PDB entry 2HKF | X-ray diffraction, 2.01 A resolution | chains L and H of the 3 polymer chains in the assembly

[Chain L]
Protein: Immunoglobulin Light chain Fab fragment
Source organism: Mus musculus
Notes: antibody fragment or engineered binder
Sequence (219 residues; each row starts with the number of its first residue):
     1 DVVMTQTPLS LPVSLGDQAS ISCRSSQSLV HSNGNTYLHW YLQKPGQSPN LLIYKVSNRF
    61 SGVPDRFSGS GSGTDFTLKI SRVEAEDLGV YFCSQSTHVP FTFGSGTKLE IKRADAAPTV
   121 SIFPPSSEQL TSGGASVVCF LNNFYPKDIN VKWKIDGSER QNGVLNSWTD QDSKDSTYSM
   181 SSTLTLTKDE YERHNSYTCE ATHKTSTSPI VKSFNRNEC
Disulfide bonds: Cys23-Cys93, Cys139-Cys199

[Chain H]
Protein: Immunoglobulin Heavy chain Fab fragment
Source organism: Mus musculus
Notes: antibody fragment or engineered binder
Sequence (218 residues; row label = number of the first residue in the row):
     1 EVQVVESGGG LVQPKGSLKL SCVVSGSTLN NYAMNWVRQA PGKGLEWVAR IRSKSNNYAT
    61 YYADSVKDRF TISRDDSQSM IYLQMNNLKT EDTAMYYCVT YGNHPFAYWG QGTLVTVSAA
   121 KTTPPSVYPL APGCGDTTGS SVTLGCLVKG YFPESVTVTW NSGSLSSSVH TFPALLQSGL
   181 YTMSSSVTVP SSTWPSQTVT CSVAHPASST TVDKKLEP
Not modelled in the structure: 135-137, 162-166
Disulfide bonds: Cys22-Cys98, Cys146-Cys201

[How chain L and chain H interact]
Residue-residue contacts (70; chain L residue first):
  His39(L) with Tyr101(H); Pro105(H)
  Tyr41(L) with Pro105(H), hydrogen bond (side chain-backbone); Phe106(H)
  Gln43(L) with Gln39(H), hydrogen bond
  Ser48(L) with Tyr97(H); Trp109(H); Gly110(H)
  Pro49(L) with Leu45(H), hydrophobic; Trp109(H)
  Leu51(L) with His104(H); Pro105(H)
  Tyr54(L) with His104(H), hydrogen bond; Pro105(H), hydrophobic
  Phe60(L) with His104(H); Tyr108(H)
  Ser94(L) with Phe106(H)
  Ser96(L) with Tyr101(H), hydrogen bond
  Val99(L) with Arg50(H); Tyr61(H), hydrophobic
  Pro100(L) with Trp47(H), hydrophobic
  Phe101(L) with Asn35(H); Trp47(H); Arg50(H); Phe106(H), hydrophobic
  Phe103(L) with Leu45(H); Trp47(H)
  Ser121(L) with Thr143(H)
  Phe123(L) with Leu130(H); Ala131(H); Pro132(H); Thr143(H)
  Pro124(L) with Ala131(H); Cys134(H), hydrophobic
  Ser126(L) with Tyr128(H); Pro129(H)
  Glu128(L) with Tyr128(H); Pro129(H); Lys214(H), salt bridge
  Gln129(L) with Tyr128(H); Lys149(H)
  Ser132(L) with Tyr128(H)
  Ser136(L) with Lys149(H)
  Val138(L) with Leu130(H), hydrophobic
  Phe140(L) with Leu130(H), hydrophobic; Gly145(H); Phe172(H), hydrophobic; Ser184(H); Ser185(H); Ser186(H)
  Asn142(L) with His170(H); Phe172(H); Ser186(H), hydrogen bond
  Asn143(L) with His170(H)
  Leu165(L) with Leu175(H), hydrophobic; Gln177(H)
  Asn166(L) with Leu175(H)
  Ser167(L) with Phe172(H); Pro173(H), hydrogen bond (side chain-backbone); Leu175(H)
  Trp168(L) with Pro173(H)
  Thr169(L) with Thr171(H); Phe172(H)
  Ser179(L) with His170(H), hydrogen bond; Phe172(H)
  Met180(L) with Phe172(H)
  Ser181(L) with Phe172(H); Ser184(H), hydrogen bond
  Phe214(L) with Cys134(H), hydrophobic
  Cys219(L) with Cys134(H), disulfide
Other interface residues (no listed pair), chain L (43 interface residues in all): Gly46, Gln47, Phe92, Thr183, Thr185, Asn215, Glu218
Other interface residues (no listed pair), chain H (41 interface residues in all): Val37, Gly44, Ala107, Gln111, Leu144, Leu147, Leu176, Thr182
Cross-chain cystine bridges: Cys219(L)-Cys134(H)

[Overview]
43 residues of chain L face 41 of chain H across their interface, with 1 disulfide bond, 8 hydrogen bonds and
1 salt bridge. Polar contacts include Glu128(L)-Lys214(H), Tyr41(L)-Pro105(H) and Gln43(L)-Gln39(H).
Here chain L is Immunoglobulin Light chain Fab fragment and chain H is Immunoglobulin Heavy chain Fab
fragment, both from Mus musculus. Entry 2HKF (Crystal structure of the Complex Fab M75- Peptide) was
determined by X-ray diffraction, deposited together with 2HKH.
